3QS9 - chains C and H of the 4 polymer chains in the assembly; structure by X-ray diffraction, 7.80 A resolution (low resolution: residue-level contacts below are approximate; hydrogen-bond / salt-bridge calls are withheld).

Chain C:
Protein: SL cytokine
Source organism: Homo sapiens
Notes: fragment: extracellular domain
UniProt: P49771 (FLT3L_HUMAN); residues 1-134 here correspond to UniProt positions 27-160 (UniProt number = residue number + 26)
Sequence (138 residues; each row starts with the number of its first residue; numbers below 1 keep their minus sign (Gly-3 is residue -3)):
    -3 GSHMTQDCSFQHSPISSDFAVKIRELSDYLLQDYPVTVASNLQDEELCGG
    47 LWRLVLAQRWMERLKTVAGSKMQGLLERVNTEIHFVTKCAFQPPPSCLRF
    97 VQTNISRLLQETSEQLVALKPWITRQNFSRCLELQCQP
Not modelled in the structure: -3 to 2, 133-134
Construct notes: expression tag (-3 to 0)
Curated features (UniProtKB/Swiss-Prot):
  - glycosylation (N-linked (GlcNAc...) asparagine): Asn100, Asn123
Cystine bridges: Cys4-Cys85, Cys44-Cys127, Cys93-Cys132
From the paper describing this entry:
  - mutagenesis - H8R, S9G, P10S, S13F, S13P, F15L: abolished signaling with FL cytokine receptor (chain H) (citing earlier work)

Chain H:
Protein: FL cytokine receptor
Source organism: Homo sapiens
Notes: EC 2.7.10.1; fragment: extracellular domain
UniProt: P36888 (FLT3_HUMAN); numbering as in UniProt (aligned over 27-540)
Sequence (527 residues; numbered 24 to 550; the number before each row is that of its first residue):
    24 ETGNQDLPVIKCVLINHKNNDSSVGKSSSYPMVSESPEDLGCALRPQSSG
    74 TVYEAAAVEVDVSASITLQVLVDAPGNISCLWVFKHSSLNCQPHFDLQNR
   124 GVVSMVILKMTETQAGEYLLFIQSEATNYTILFTVSIRNTLLYTLRRPYF
   174 RKMENQDALVCISESVPEPIVEWVLCDSQGESCKEESPAVVKKEEKVLHE
   224 LFGTDIRCCARNELGRECTRLFTIDLNQTPQTTLPQLFLKVGEPLWIRCK
   274 AVHVNHGFGLTWELENKALEEGNYFEMSTYSTNRTMIRILFAFVSSVARN
   324 DTGYYTCSSSKHPSQSALVTIVEKGFINATNSSEDYEIDQYEEFCFSVRF
   374 KAYPQIRCTWTFSRKSFPCEQKGLDNGYSISKFCNHKHQPGEYIFHAEND
   424 DAQFTKMFTLNIRRKPQVLAEASASQASCFSDGYPLPSWTWKKCSDKSPN
   474 CTEEITEGVWNRKANRKVFGQWVSSSTLNMSEAIKGFLVKCCAYNSLGTS
   524 CETILLNSPGPFPFIQDGGTKHHHHHH
Not modelled in the structure: 24-78, 119-123, 148-149, 162-166, 200-212, 346-347, 435-436, 447-449, 469-473, 486-494, 530-550
Construct notes: expression tag (24-26, 541-550)
Curated features (UniProtKB/Swiss-Prot):
  - glycosylation (N-linked (GlcNAc...) asparagine): Asn43, Asn100, Asn151, Asn306, Asn323, Asn351, Asn354, Asn473, Asn502
Cystine bridges: Cys103-Cys114, Cys184-Cys231, Cys232-Cys241, Cys272-Cys330, Cys368-Cys407, Cys381-Cys392, Cys452-Cys514, Cys515-Cys524

Chain C / chain H interface:
Contacting residue pairs (15):
  His8(C) - His279(H)
  His8(C) - Phe281(H)
  Ser9(C) - Met309(H)
  Pro10(C) - His279(H)
  Pro10(C) - Tyr303(H)
  Ile11(C) - Ser301(H)
  Ser12(C) - Ser301(H)
  Ser12(C) - Tyr303(H)
  Ser13(C) - Ser301(H)
  Asp14(C) - Thr302(H)
  Glu73(C) - Arg307(H)
  Thr77(C) - Arg307(H)
  Glu78(C) - Tyr303(H)
  His80(C) - Arg307(H)
  Lys84(C) - His279(H)
Also at the interface, not in a pair above, chain C (15 interface residues in all): Phe6, Lys18, Asn76
Also at the interface, not in a pair above, chain H (8 interface residues in all): Met300

In short:
15 residues of chain C face 8 of chain H across their interface. The paper reports that H8R, S9G and P10S of
chain C, among others, abolish signaling with FL cytokine receptor (chain H); 6 substitutions were tested in
all.
Here chain C is SL cytokine and chain H is FL cytokine receptor, both from Homo sapiens. Entry 3QS9 (Crystal
structure of a human Flt3 ligand-receptor ternary complex) was determined by X-ray diffraction together with
3QS7 from the same study.
